PDB entry 6NYY | electron microscopy, 3.00 A resolution | chains B and H of the 10 polymer chains in the assembly

[Chain B]
Protein: AFG3-like protein 2
Organism: Homo sapiens
Notes: EC 3.4.24.-
UniProt: Q9Y4W6 (AFG32_HUMAN); residue numbers follow UniProt; this construct covers 272-797
Sequence (529 residues; numbered 269 to 797; the number before each row is that of its first residue):
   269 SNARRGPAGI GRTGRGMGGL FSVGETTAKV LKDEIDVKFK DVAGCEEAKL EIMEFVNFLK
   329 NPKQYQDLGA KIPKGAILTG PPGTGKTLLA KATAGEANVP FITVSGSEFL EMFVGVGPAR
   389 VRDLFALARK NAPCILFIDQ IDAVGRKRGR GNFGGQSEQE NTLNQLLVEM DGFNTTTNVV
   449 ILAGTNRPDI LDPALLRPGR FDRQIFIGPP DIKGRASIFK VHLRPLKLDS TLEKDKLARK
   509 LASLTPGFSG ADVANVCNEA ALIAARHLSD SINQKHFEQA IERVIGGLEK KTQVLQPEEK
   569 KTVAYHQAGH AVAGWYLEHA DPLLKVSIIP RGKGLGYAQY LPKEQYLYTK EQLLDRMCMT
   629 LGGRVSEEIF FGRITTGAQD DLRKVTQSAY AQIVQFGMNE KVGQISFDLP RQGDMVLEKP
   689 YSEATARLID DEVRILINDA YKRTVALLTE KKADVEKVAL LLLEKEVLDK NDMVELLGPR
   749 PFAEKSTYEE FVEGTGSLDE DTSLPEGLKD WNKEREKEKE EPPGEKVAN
Unresolved in the structure: 269-290, 418-419, 780-797
Sequence notes: expression tag (269-271); conflict Gln408 (Glu in Q9Y4W6), Gln575 (Glu in Q9Y4W6)
Metal / ion sites: Mg2+: Thr355 (together with AMP-PNP); Zn2+: His574, His578, Asp649
Small-molecule neighbours: AMP-PNP (ANP; phosphoaminophosphonic acid-adenylate ester): Asp309, Val310, Pro349, Pro350, Gly351, Thr352, Gly353, Lys354, Thr355, Leu356, Lys359, Asp407, Gln408, Asn454, Ile486, His490, Gly518, Ala519, Ala522
Curated features (UniProtKB/Swiss-Prot):
  - binding site (ATP): Val310, Ala311, Thr352, Gly353, Lys354, Thr355, Leu356, His490
  - binding site (Zn(2+)): His574, His578, Asp649
  - natural variant: Lys306 (K306E: In SPAX5; uncertain significance), Gly337 (G337E: In OPA12; G337R: In OPA12), Leu346 (L346F: In OPA12; uncertain significance), Glu376 (E376K: In OPA12; uncertain significance), Phe377 (F377S: In OPA12; uncertain significance), Asp407 (D407G: In OPA12; uncertain significance), Arg416 (R416S: In OPA12; uncertain significance), Thr430 (T430I: In OPA12; uncertain significance), Asn432 (N432T: In SCA28), Ala462 (A462V: In OPA12 and SPAX5), Arg465 (R465K: In OPA12), Arg468 (R468C: In OPA12), 17 further natural variant entries in UniProt
  - mutagenesis: Phe289 (F289A: Reduced rate of protein degradation), Leu299 (L299A: Reduced rate of protein degradation), Lys354 (K354A: Does not effect activity of the m-AAA protease complex), Met380 (M380K: Abolished ATPase and protease activities; M380V: Increased ATP hydrolysis), Phe421 (F421A: Impairted protease activity without affecting the ATPase activity), Trp779 (W779R: Impaired ability to degrade substrates without affecting the ATPase activity)
From the paper describing this entry:
  - binding site for Substrate: Phe381, Phe421
  - mutagenesis - M380K, F381A, R416A: abolished catalytic activity
  - mutagenesis - L299A, F381A, W779R: unchanged catalytic activity (ATP hydrolysis)
  - mutagenesis - M380V: increased catalytic activity (ATP hydrolysis)
  - mutagenesis - F289A, L299A, M380V, F421A, M683A, W779R: decreased catalytic activity
  - mutagenesis - F421A: unchanged catalytic activity (ATPase activity)
  - mutagenesis - L299A, M683A: unchanged catalytic activity (peptide cleavage rate)
  - mutagenesis - F289A: unchanged catalytic activity on ATPase rate
  - binding site for AMP-PNP: Arg465, Arg468
  - disease-associated variants - R468C: abolished catalytic activity (ATP hydrolysis)
  - disease-associated variants - N432T, R468C, M666R: abolished catalytic activity
  - disease-associated variants - R468C: decreased stability in response to recovery of AFG3L2 hexamers
  - mutagenesis - K354A: decreased stability in response to recovery of AFG3L2 hexamers
  - mutagenesis - R416A: decreased catalytic activity (ATPase activity)
  - disease-associated variants - N432T: unchanged binding to ATP
  - disease-associated variants - N432T: decreased stability in response to AFG3L2 oligomers
  - disease-associated variants - M666R, E691K: decreased stability
  - disease-associated variants - M666R: abolished stability in response to hexamer recovery
  - disease-associated variants - P688T: decreased stability in response to hexamer recovery
  - disease-associated variants - A572T, P688T: decreased catalytic activity
  - disease-associated variants - P688T: decreased stability in response to AFG3L2 oligomer
  - disease-associated variants - T654I, M666T, M666V, G671E, G671R, S674L, Y689H, Y689N, A694E, E700K, R702Q: decreased stability (proposed by the authors, not directly observed)
  - disease-associated variants - A572T: decreased catalytic activity (ATP hydrolysis)
  - disease-associated variants - A572T: unchanged stability in response to hexamer recovery
  - specificity-determining residues: Val571, Leu603, Leu615, Gly645
  - binding site for Substrate (chain H): Tyr614, Tyr616
  - disease-associated variants - Y616C: increased catalytic activity
  - disease-associated variants - Y616C: increased catalytic activity on ATPase
  - disease-associated variants - Y616C: decreased stability in response to complex stability
  - disease-associated variants - Y616C: increased catalytic activity (ATP-independent peptidase activity)
  - contacts within the chain: Arg416-Asn432, Phe675-Tyr689 (pi stacking), Lys669-Glu700 (salt bridge), Met321-Trp779
  - disease-associated variants - N432T: decreased catalytic activity on ATPase rate
  - Zn2+ coordination: His574, His578, Asp649

[Chain H]
Protein: Substrate
Organism: Homo sapiens
Sequence (11 residues; numbered 1 to 11; the number before each row is that of its first residue):
     1 AAAAAAAAAA A

[Interface between chain B and chain H]
Pairs across the interface (22):
  Phe516(B) - Ala1(H)
  Asp520(B) - Ala1(H)
  Ile553(B) - Ala1(H)  hydrophobic
  Ile553(B) - Ala2(H)
  Gln575(B) - Ala7(H)
  Lys601(B) - Ala8(H)
  Gly602(B) - Ala7(H)
  Leu603(B) - Ala7(H)  hydrogen bond (backbone-backbone)
  Leu603(B) - Ala8(H)
  Leu603(B) - Ala9(H)  hydrophobic
  Gly604(B) - Ala6(H)
  Gly604(B) - Ala7(H)  hydrogen bond (backbone-backbone)
  Tyr605(B) - Ala4(H)
  Tyr605(B) - Ala5(H)
  Ala606(B) - Ala4(H)  hydrogen bond (backbone-backbone)
  Ala606(B) - Ala5(H)
  Gln607(B) - Ala3(H)
  Gln607(B) - Ala4(H)
  Tyr608(B) - Ala3(H)
  Tyr608(B) - Ala5(H)  hydrophobic
  Thr644(B) - Ala10(H)
  Asp648(B) - Ala8(H)
Other interface residues (no listed pair), chain B (18 interface residues in all): Pro514, His574, Asp649, Lys652

[In short]
The interface between chain B and chain H involves 18 residues on one side and 10 on the other; the contacts
include 3 hydrogen bonds. Backbone hydrogen bonds pair Leu603(B)-Ala7(H), Gly604(B)-Ala7(H) and
Ala606(B)-Ala4(H). The paper reports a binding site for Substrate at Phe381(B) and Phe421(B); M666R, E691K and
T654I of chain B, among others, reduce stability; 28 substitutions were tested in all.
Chain B is AFG3-like protein 2 and chain H is Substrate, both from Homo sapiens; the structure, human m-AAA
protease AFG3L2, substrate-bound, was determined by electron microscopy.
